Entry 1QX6 (X-ray diffraction, 2.70 A resolution); this record covers chain A.

Chain A:
Protein: NPQTN specific sortase B
Source organism: Staphylococcus aureus
Reference sequence: Q8NX63 (Q8NX63_STAAW); residues 31-244 here = UniProt positions 31-244
Amino-acid sequence (214 residues; row label = number of the first residue in the row):
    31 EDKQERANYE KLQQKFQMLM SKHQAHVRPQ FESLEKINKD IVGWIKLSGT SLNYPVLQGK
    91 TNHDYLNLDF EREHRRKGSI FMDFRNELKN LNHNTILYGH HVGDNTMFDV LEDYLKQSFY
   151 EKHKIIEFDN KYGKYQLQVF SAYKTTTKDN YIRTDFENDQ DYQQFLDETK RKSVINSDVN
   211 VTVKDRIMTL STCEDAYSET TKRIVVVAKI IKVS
Glycans and other covalent adducts: E-64 (E64) linked to Cys223
Modified positions: Mse48, Mse50, Mse112, Mse137, Mse218 (selenomethionine; parent Met)
Differences from the reference sequence: modified residue (48, 50, 112, 137, 218)
Residues lining bound ligands: E-64 (E64; N-[N-[1-hydroxycarboxyethyl-carbonyl]leucylamino-butyl]-guanidine): Thr91, Asn92, His93, Phe111, Phe114, Tyr128, Lys178, Tyr181, Ile182, Ser221, Thr222, Glu224, Asp225, Ala226, Tyr227, Ser228, Arg233
From the paper describing this entry:
  - binding site for E-64: Cys223, Arg233
  - catalytic residues: Arg233 (proposed by the authors, not directly observed)
  - binding site for E-64: Phe111, Phe114, Tyr128, Tyr181, Ile182 (proposed by the authors, not directly observed)
  - catalytic residues: Cys223
  - contacts within the chain: Glu224-Arg233 (hydrogen bond)

Summary:
Covalently linked E-64: at Cys223. The paper reports catalytic residues Arg233 and Cys223; a binding site for
E-64 at Cys223, Arg233 and Phe111 among others.
Chain A is NPQTN specific sortase B (Staphylococcus aureus); the structure, Crystal structure of Sortase B
complexed with E-64, was determined by X-ray diffraction, deposited together with 1QWZ and 1QXA.
